Entry 3K09 (X-ray diffraction, 3.20 A resolution); this record covers chains C and D of the 6 polymer chains in the assembly.

== Chain C (and D) ==
Protein: Circadian clock protein kinase kaiC
Source organism: Synechococcus elongatus PCC 7942
Notes: EC 2.7.11.1; chain D of this document is another copy of the same molecule, construct and numbering; everything in this record applies to it too
UniProt: Q79PF4 (KAIC_SYNE7); numbering as in UniProt (aligned over 1-519)
Amino-acid sequence (519 residues; row label = number of the first residue in the row):
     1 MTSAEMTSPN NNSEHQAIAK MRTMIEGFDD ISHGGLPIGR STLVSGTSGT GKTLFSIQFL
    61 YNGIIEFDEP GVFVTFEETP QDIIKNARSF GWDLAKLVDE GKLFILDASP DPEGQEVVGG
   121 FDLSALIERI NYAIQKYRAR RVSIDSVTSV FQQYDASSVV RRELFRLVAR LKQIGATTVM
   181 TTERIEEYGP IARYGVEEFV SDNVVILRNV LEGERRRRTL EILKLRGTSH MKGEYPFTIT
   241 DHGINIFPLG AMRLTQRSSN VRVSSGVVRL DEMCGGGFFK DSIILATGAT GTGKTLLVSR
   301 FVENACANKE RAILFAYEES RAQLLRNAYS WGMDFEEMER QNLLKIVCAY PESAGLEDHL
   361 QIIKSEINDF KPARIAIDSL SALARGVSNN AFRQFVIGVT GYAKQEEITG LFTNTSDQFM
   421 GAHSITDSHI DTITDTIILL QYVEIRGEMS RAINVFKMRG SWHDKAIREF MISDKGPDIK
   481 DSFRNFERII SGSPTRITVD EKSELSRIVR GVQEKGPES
Unresolved in the structure: 1-13, 502-519 (chain D: 1-13, 499-519)
Construct notes: engineered mutation Asp-431 (Ser in Q79PF4)
Bound ions: Mg2+ site 1: Thr-53, Glu-78 (together with ATP); Mg2+ site 2: Thr-290 (together with ATP); Mg2+ site 3: Thr-295 (together with ATP)
Small-molecule neighbours:
  - ATP (adenosine-5'-triphosphate), molecule 1: Ser-48, Gly-49, Thr-50, Gly-51, Lys-52, Thr-53, Leu-54, Ser-89, Phe-90, Arg-218, Ile-239, Thr-240, Asp-241
  - ATP, molecule 2: Phe-199, Leu-223, Lys-224, Leu-225, Arg-226, Gly-227, Thr-228, Ser-229, His-230, Lys-232
  - ATP, molecule 3: Thr-290, Gly-291, Thr-292, Gly-293, Lys-294, Thr-295, Leu-296, Glu-318, Ser-330, Trp-331, Arg-451, Ile-472, Ser-473, Asp-474
  - ATP, molecule 4: Thr-432, Lys-457, Met-458, Arg-459, Gly-460, Ser-461, Trp-462, His-463, Lys-465
Curated features (UniProtKB/Swiss-Prot):
  - region: Gln-115 to Asp-122 (B-loop, required to bind KaiB and SasA), Pro-248 to Asn-260 (Linker), Arg-488 to Ile-497 (A-loop, interacts with KaiA)
  - active site: Glu-77 (Proton acceptor in CI (KaiC 1)), Glu-318 (Proton acceptor in CII (KaiC 2))
  - binding site (ATP): Gly-49, Thr-50, Gly-51, Lys-52, Thr-53, Leu-54, Ser-89, Lys-224, Leu-225, Arg-226, Thr-228, His-230, Thr-240, Asp-241, Thr-290, Gly-291, Thr-292, Gly-293, Lys-294, Thr-295 and 9 more in UniProt
  - binding site (Mg(2+)): Thr-53, Thr-295, Glu-318
  - modified residue: Thr-432 (Phosphothreonine)
  - mutagenesis: Thr-42 (T42S: Extends the period of the circadian rhythm to 28 hours in reconstituted KaiABC complex. Decreased endogenous ATPase), Lys-52 (K52A: Induces an arrhythmic phenotype, significantly reduced ATP-binding), Gly-71 (G71A: Lowers the amplitude and distords the waveform of the circadian rhythm), Ala-87 (A87V: In kaiC1; shortens the period of the circadian rhythm to 22 hours), Trp-92 (W92F: Increases photoperiod in presence of KaiA and KaiB), Ala-108 (A108E: No longer binds KaiB, no formation of KaiCBA, still phosphorylated; A108L: Reduced binding of KaiB, reduced formation of KaiCBA, still phosphorylated), Gly-114 (G114A: Extends the period of the circadian rhythm to 27 hours), Gln-115 (Q115A: Abolishes the circadian rhythm), Ser-146 (S146P: CI hydrolysis rate halves, increases period of the circadian rhythm by nearly 50%; S146W: Loss of stable oscillation in presence of KaiA and KaiB), Gln-153 (Q153A: Higher CI ATPase activity, clock speeds up), Ser-157 (S157C: In kaiC2; extends the period of the circadian rhythm to 29 hours. Lower CI ATPase activity, clock slows down ...), Arg-215 (R215C: In kaiC3; shortens the period of the circadian rhythm to 16 hours and decreases the interaction with KaiA), 32 further mutagenesis entries in UniProt

== Interface between chain C and chain D ==
Residue-residue contacts - 123 pairs, chain C then chain D:
  Ser-48(C) / Glu-198(D)  hydrogen bond (side chain-backbone)
  Ser-48(C) / Phe-199(D)
  Ser-48(C) / Leu-223(D)
  Ser-48(C) / Lys-224(D)  hydrogen bond
  Gly-49(C) / Lys-224(D)
  Glu-77(C) / Arg-161(D)  salt bridge
  Glu-77(C) / Phe-165(D)
  Glu-77(C) / Phe-199(D)
  Glu-77(C) / Val-200(D)
  Glu-78(C) / Arg-226(D)
  Asp-82(C) / Arg-40(D)  salt bridge
  Asp-82(C) / Lys-172(D)  salt bridge
  Lys-85(C) / Glu-14(D)
  Lys-85(C) / Gln-16(D)  hydrogen bond (side chain-backbone)
  Asn-86(C) / Arg-40(D)  hydrogen bond
  Asn-86(C) / Gly-227(D)
  Arg-88(C) / Glu-14(D)  hydrogen bond (side chain-backbone)
  Arg-88(C) / His-15(D)  hydrogen bond
  Arg-88(C) / Gln-16(D)
  Ser-89(C) / Gly-227(D)  hydrogen bond (side chain-backbone)
  Ser-89(C) / Thr-228(D)
  Pro-110(C) / Phe-165(D)
  Pro-112(C) / Gln-173(D)
  Gly-114(C) / Arg-166(D)
  Glu-116(C) / Arg-162(D)  salt bridge
  Ser-149(C) / Arg-161(D)
  Gln-152(C) / Ser-157(D)
  Gln-152(C) / Ser-158(D)
  Gln-152(C) / Arg-161(D)
  Gln-152(C) / Val-196(D)
  Gln-153(C) / Ser-158(D)  hydrogen bond (backbone-side chain)
  Gln-153(C) / Arg-162(D)
  Tyr-154(C) / Ser-158(D)
  Glu-183(C) / Arg-161(D)  salt bridge
  Glu-183(C) / Phe-199(D)
  Arg-184(C) / Phe-199(D)
  Ile-185(C) / Pro-190(D)  hydrophobic
  Arg-193(C) / Arg-161(D)
  Arg-193(C) / Gly-195(D)  hydrogen bond (side chain-backbone)
  Arg-193(C) / Phe-199(D)
  Asn-209(C) / Leu-223(D)
  Leu-211(C) / Tyr-188(D)  hydrophobic
  Leu-211(C) / Arg-208(D)
  Gly-213(C) / Glu-234(D)
  Glu-214(C) / Arg-217(D)  salt bridge
  Glu-214(C) / Thr-219(D)
  Glu-214(C) / Gly-233(D)
  Glu-214(C) / Glu-234(D)  hydrogen bond (backbone-backbone)
  Glu-214(C) / Gln-394(D)  hydrogen bond
  Arg-215(C) / Lys-232(D)  hydrogen bond (side chain-backbone)
  Arg-215(C) / Gly-233(D)
  Arg-215(C) / Glu-234(D)  hydrogen bond (side chain-backbone)
  Arg-215(C) / Tyr-235(D)
  Arg-216(C) / Arg-208(D)
  Arg-216(C) / Glu-221(D)  salt bridge
  Arg-216(C) / Gly-233(D)
  Arg-218(C) / Lys-232(D)
  Thr-290(C) / Asp-431(D)
  Thr-290(C) / Phe-456(D)
  Thr-290(C) / Lys-457(D)
  Ala-316(C) / Leu-254(D)
  Glu-318(C) / Lys-404(D)
  Glu-318(C) / Thr-432(D)
  Glu-318(C) / Arg-459(D)
  Glu-319(C) / Leu-254(D)
  Glu-319(C) / Arg-459(D)  salt bridge
  Ser-320(C) / Leu-254(D)
  Ser-320(C) / Gln-256(D)  hydrogen bond (side chain-backbone)
  Ser-320(C) / Lys-404(D)
  Arg-321(C) / Leu-254(D)
  Ala-322(C) / Gln-256(D)
  Gln-323(C) / Ser-258(D)
  Gln-323(C) / Lys-404(D)  hydrogen bond
  Gln-323(C) / Asp-435(D)  hydrogen bond
  Gln-323(C) / Arg-459(D)
  Arg-326(C) / Ser-258(D)
  Arg-326(C) / Ser-259(D)  hydrogen bond (side chain-backbone)
  Arg-326(C) / Asn-260(D)
  Arg-326(C) / Phe-279(D)
  Asn-327(C) / Arg-459(D)  hydrogen bond (side chain-backbone)
  Asn-327(C) / Gly-460(D)
  Cys-348(C) / Leu-254(D)  hydrophobic
  Ala-349(C) / Leu-254(D)
  Tyr-350(C) / Met-252(D)  hydrophobic
  Tyr-350(C) / Leu-254(D)
  Tyr-350(C) / Gln-256(D)  hydrogen bond
  Tyr-350(C) / Ile-397(D)  hydrophobic
  Ser-353(C) / Gly-250(D)
  Arg-385(C) / Arg-393(D)
  Arg-385(C) / Ile-397(D)
  Gly-386(C) / Asn-390(D)  hydrogen bond (backbone-side chain)
  Gly-386(C) / Arg-393(D)
  Thr-415(C) / Thr-432(D)
  Asp-417(C) / Ser-424(D)
  Asp-417(C) / His-429(D)  salt bridge
  Gln-418(C) / His-423(D)
  Phe-419(C) / His-423(D)
  Phe-419(C) / Ser-424(D)
  Phe-419(C) / Ile-425(D)  hydrophobic
  Phe-419(C) / Phe-456(D)  hydrophobic
  Met-420(C) / Ile-490(D)  hydrophobic
  Tyr-442(C) / Phe-456(D)  hydrogen bond (side chain-backbone)
  Glu-444(C) / Glu-487(D)
  Glu-444(C) / Arg-488(D)  hydrogen bond (side chain-backbone)
  Glu-444(C) / Ile-489(D)  hydrogen bond (side chain-backbone)
  Glu-444(C) / Ile-490(D)  hydrogen bond (side chain-backbone)
  Arg-446(C) / Arg-484(D)
  Gly-447(C) / Ala-466(D)
  Gly-447(C) / Ile-467(D)  hydrogen bond (backbone-backbone)
  Gly-447(C) / Ser-482(D)
  Glu-448(C) / Lys-465(D)
  Glu-448(C) / Ala-466(D)
  Met-449(C) / Lys-465(D)  hydrogen bond (backbone-backbone)
  Met-449(C) / Ile-467(D)  hydrophobic
  Arg-451(C) / Lys-465(D)
  Arg-488(C) / Arg-488(D)
  Ser-493(C) / Arg-488(D)
  Ser-493(C) / Ile-490(D)
  Pro-494(C) / Glu-487(D)
  Thr-495(C) / Glu-487(D)
  Arg-496(C) / Arg-484(D)  hydrogen bond (side chain-backbone)
  Arg-496(C) / Phe-486(D)
  Arg-496(C) / Glu-487(D)  hydrogen bond (backbone-side chain)
Other interface residues (no listed pair), chain C (69 interface residues in all): Thr-47, Lys-52, Glu-113, Thr-148, Gly-291, Tyr-317, Ser-330, Glu-352
Other interface residues (no listed pair), chain D (80 interface residues in all): Ile-18, Arg-170, Val-204, Pro-236, Arg-253, Thr-255, Asp-281, Gly-401, Ala-422, Ile-433, Asn-454, His-463, Phe-483, Ile-497

== Summary ==
Chain C and chain D form an interface of 69 and 80 residues respectively, with 28 hydrogen bonds and 9 salt
bridges. Polar contacts include Glu-77(C)/Arg-161(D), Asp-82(C)/Arg-40(D) and Asp-82(C)/Lys-172(D). Ligands of
chain C: 4 copies of ATP.
Both chains are Circadian clock protein kinase kaiC (Synechococcus elongatus PCC 7942). Entry 3K09 (Crystal
structure of the phosphorylation-site mutant S431D of the KaiC circadian clock protein) was determined by
X-ray diffraction (same publication as 3JZM, 3K0A, 3K0C, 3K0E and 3K0F).
